8HRH - chains A and B; structure by X-ray diffraction, 2.07 A resolution.

[Chain A]
Name: Heavy chain of SN-131/1B2 antibody Fab
Organism: Mus musculus
Notes: antibody fragment or engineered binder
Chain sequence (467 residues; numbered -18 to 448; the number before each row is that of its first residue; numbers below 1 keep their minus sign (Met-18 is residue -18)):
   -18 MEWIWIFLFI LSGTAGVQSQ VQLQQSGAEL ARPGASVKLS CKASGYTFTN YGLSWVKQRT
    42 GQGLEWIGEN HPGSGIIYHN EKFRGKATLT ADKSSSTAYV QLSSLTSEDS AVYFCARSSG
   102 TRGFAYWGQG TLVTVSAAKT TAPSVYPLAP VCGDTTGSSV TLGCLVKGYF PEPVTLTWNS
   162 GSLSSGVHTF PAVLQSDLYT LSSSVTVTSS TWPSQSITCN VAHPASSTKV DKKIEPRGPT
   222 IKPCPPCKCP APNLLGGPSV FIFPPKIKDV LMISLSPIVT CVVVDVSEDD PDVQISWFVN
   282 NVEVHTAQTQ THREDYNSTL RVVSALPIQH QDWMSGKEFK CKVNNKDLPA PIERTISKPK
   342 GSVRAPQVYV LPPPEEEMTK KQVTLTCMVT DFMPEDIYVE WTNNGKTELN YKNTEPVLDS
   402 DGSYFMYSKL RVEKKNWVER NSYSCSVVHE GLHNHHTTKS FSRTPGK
Not modelled in the structure: -18 to 0, 135-138, 219-448
Modified / non-standard residues: Lys19, Lys38, Lys67, Lys74, Lys120, Lys148, Lys213, Lys214 (N-dimethyl-lysine; MLY)
Disulfides: Cys22-Cys96, Cys145-Cys200
Small-molecule neighbours: 2-acetamido-2-deoxy-alpha-D-galactopyranose / alanine / arginine / aspartic acid / L-prolinamide / 1-acetyl-L-proline / proline / threonine: Thr30, Asn31, Tyr32, Gly33, Glu50, His52, Ser55, Ile57, Tyr59, Ser99, Ser100, Gly101, Thr102, Arg103, Gly104, Phe105
What the authors report for this chain:
  - binding site for 2-acetamido-2-deoxy-alpha-D-galactopyranose: His52, Ser55
  - binding site for aspartic acid: Asn31, Gly101, Thr102
  - binding site for arginine: Tyr59, Ser99

[Chain B]
Name: Light chain of SN-131/1B2 antibody Fab
Organism: Mus musculus
Notes: antibody fragment or engineered binder
Chain sequence (238 residues; numbered -18 to 219; the number before each row is that of its first residue; numbers below 1 keep their minus sign (Met-18 is residue -18)):
   -18 MKLPVRLLVL MFWIPASSSD VLMTQTPLSL PVSLGDQASI SCRSSQSIVH SNGNTYLEWY
    42 LQKPGQSPKL LIYKVSNRFS GVPDRFSGSG SGTDFTLKIS RVEAEDLGVY YCFQGSHGPW
   102 TFGGGTKLEI KRADAAPTVS IFPPSSEQLT SGGASVVCFL NNFYPKDINV KWKIDGSERQ
   162 NGVLNSWTDQ DSKDSTYSMS STLTLTKDEY ERHNSYTCEA THKTSTSPIV KSFNRNEC
Not modelled in the structure: -18 to 0, 219
Modified / non-standard residues: Lys44, Lys50, Lys55, Lys79, Lys112, Lys147, Lys152, Lys154, Lys174, Lys188, Lys204, Lys212 (N-dimethyl-lysine; MLY)
Disulfides: Cys23-Cys93, Cys139-Cys199
Small-molecule neighbours: 2-acetamido-2-deoxy-alpha-D-galactopyranose / alanine / arginine / aspartic acid / L-prolinamide / 1-acetyl-L-proline / proline / threonine: His31, Asn33, Tyr37, Glu39, Tyr41, Phe94, Gly96, Ser97, His98, Gly99, Trp101
What the authors report for this chain:
  - binding site for N-acetyl-alpha-neuraminic acid: Asn35
  - binding site for arginine: Glu39
  - binding site for alanine: His31
  - binding site for L-prolinamide: Gly99

[How chain A and chain B interact]
Pairs across the interface - 80 pairs, chain A then chain B:
  Ser35(A) - Trp101(B)
  Gln39(A) - Gln43(B)  hydrogen bond
  Gln39(A) - Tyr92(B)  hydrogen bond
  Gln43(A) - Tyr92(B)
  Gly44(A) - Tyr92(B)
  Leu45(A) - Tyr92(B)  hydrophobic
  Leu45(A) - Phe103(B)
  Trp47(A) - Pro100(B)  hydrophobic
  Trp47(A) - Trp101(B)
  Trp47(A) - Phe103(B)
  Glu50(A) - Trp101(B)
  Tyr59(A) - Trp101(B)  hydrophobic
  Asn61(A) - Pro100(B)
  Phe95(A) - Gln43(B)
  Phe95(A) - Ser48(B)
  Phe95(A) - Pro49(B)
  Gly101(A) - Tyr37(B)
  Gly101(A) - Lys55(B)
  Thr102(A) - Tyr54(B)
  Thr102(A) - Lys55(B)
  Arg103(A) - Leu51(B)
  Arg103(A) - Tyr54(B)
  Arg103(A) - Phe60(B)
  Phe105(A) - Tyr41(B)  hydrogen bond (backbone-side chain)
  Phe105(A) - Leu51(B)
  Phe105(A) - Phe94(B)  hydrophobic
  Ala106(A) - Leu51(B)  hydrophobic
  Ala106(A) - Phe60(B)  hydrophobic
  Trp108(A) - Tyr41(B)
  Trp108(A) - Pro49(B)
  Gly109(A) - Ser48(B)  hydrogen bond (backbone-side chain)
  Gln110(A) - Ser48(B)
  Val126(A) - Glu128(B)
  Tyr127(A) - Ser126(B)
  Tyr127(A) - Glu128(B)
  Tyr127(A) - Gln129(B)
  Pro128(A) - Ser126(B)
  Leu129(A) - Phe123(B)
  Leu129(A) - Val138(B)  hydrophobic
  Leu129(A) - Phe140(B)  hydrophobic
  Ala130(A) - Phe123(B)
  Ala130(A) - Pro124(B)
  Pro131(A) - Phe123(B)  hydrophobic
  Val132(A) - Ile122(B)
  Val132(A) - Pro124(B)  hydrophobic
  Val132(A) - Phe214(B)  hydrophobic
  Cys133(A) - Glu218(B)
  Gly134(A) - Lys212(B)
  Thr142(A) - Ser121(B)
  Thr142(A) - Phe123(B)
  Leu146(A) - Ser136(B)
  Leu146(A) - Thr183(B)
  Lys148(A) - Ser136(B)
  Lys148(A) - Thr185(B)
  Ser165(A) - Lys174(B)
  Val168(A) - Lys174(B)
  His169(A) - Asn142(B)
  His169(A) - Asn143(B)  hydrogen bond
  His169(A) - Ser179(B)  hydrogen bond
  Phe171(A) - Phe140(B)  hydrophobic
  Phe171(A) - Asn142(B)
  Phe171(A) - Ser167(B)
  Phe171(A) - Thr169(B)
  Phe171(A) - Ser179(B)
  Phe171(A) - Met180(B)
  Phe171(A) - Ser181(B)
  Pro172(A) - Ser167(B)  hydrogen bond (backbone-side chain)
  Pro172(A) - Trp168(B)
  Pro172(A) - Thr169(B)
  Val174(A) - Leu165(B)  hydrophobic
  Val174(A) - Asn166(B)
  Val174(A) - Ser167(B)
  Thr181(A) - Leu165(B)
  Ser183(A) - Phe140(B)
  Ser183(A) - Ser181(B)  hydrogen bond
  Ser184(A) - Phe140(B)
  Ser185(A) - Phe140(B)
  Ser185(A) - Asn142(B)  hydrogen bond
  Lys213(A) - Glu128(B)
  Arg218(A) - Arg216(B)
Interface residues without a listed pair, chain A (50 interface residues in all): Val37, Glu46, Gly104, Gly111, Leu143, Gly144, Thr170, Gln176
Interface residues without a listed pair, chain B (46 interface residues in all): Glu39, Gln47, Ser132, Asp172, Asn215

[Summary]
50 residues of chain A and 46 residues of chain B are in contact; the contacts include 9 hydrogen bonds. Polar
pairs include Gln39(A)-Gln43(B), Gln39(A)-Tyr92(B) and Phe105(A)-Tyr41(B). The paper reports a binding site
for aspartic acid at Asn31(A), Gly101(A) and Thr102(A); a binding site for arginine at Tyr59(A), Ser99(A) and
Glu39(B).
Here chain A is Heavy chain of SN-131/1B2 antibody Fab and chain B is Light chain of SN-131/1B2 antibody Fab,
both from Mus musculus. Entry 8HRH (SN-131/1B2 anti-MUC1 antibody with a glycopeptide) was determined by X-ray
diffraction.
